3VY8 - chain X; structure by X-ray diffraction, 2.12 A resolution.

Chain X:
Protein: Outer membrane protein
Source organism: Neisseria meningitidis
Amino-acid sequence (355 residues; each row starts with the number of its first residue; numbers below 1 keep their minus sign (Met-13 is residue -13)):
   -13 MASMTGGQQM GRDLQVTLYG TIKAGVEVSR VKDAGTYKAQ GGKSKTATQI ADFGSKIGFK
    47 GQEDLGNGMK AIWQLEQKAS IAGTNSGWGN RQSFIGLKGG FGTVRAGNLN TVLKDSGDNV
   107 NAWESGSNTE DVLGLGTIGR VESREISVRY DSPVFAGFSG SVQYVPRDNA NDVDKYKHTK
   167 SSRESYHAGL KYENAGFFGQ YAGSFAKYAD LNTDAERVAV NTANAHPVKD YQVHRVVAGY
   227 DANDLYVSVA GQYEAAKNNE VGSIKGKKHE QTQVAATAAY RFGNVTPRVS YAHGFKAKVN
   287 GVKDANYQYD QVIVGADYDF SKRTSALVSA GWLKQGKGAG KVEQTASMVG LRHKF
Unresolved in the structure: -13 to 0
Bound ions: Cs+ site 1: Gly125, Glu128; Cs+ site 2: Arg130, Glu131

In short:
Gly125 and Glu128 form the Cs+ site 1. The Cs+ site 2 is built by Arg130 and Glu131.
Chain X is Outer membrane protein (Neisseria meningitidis); the structure, Crystal Structure of PorB from
Neisseria meningitidis in complex with Cesium ion, space group P63, was determined by X-ray diffraction,
deposited together with 3VY9.
